2RS2 - chains A and B; structure by solution NMR.

# Chain A
Molecule: RNA-binding protein Musashi homolog 1
From: Mus musculus
Notes: fragment: RRM 1 domain
UniProtKB: Q61474 (MSI1H_MOUSE); numbering as in UniProt (aligned over 20-103)
Amino-acid sequence (109 residues; each row starts with the number of its first residue; numbers below 1 keep their minus sign (Met-5 is residue -5)):
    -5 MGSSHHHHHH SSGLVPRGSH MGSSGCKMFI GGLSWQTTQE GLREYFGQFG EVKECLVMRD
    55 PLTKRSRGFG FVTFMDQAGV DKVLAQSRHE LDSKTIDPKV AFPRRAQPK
Disordered / not traced: -5 to 19
Sequence notes: expression tag (-5 to 19)
Swiss-Prot annotation at these positions:
  - mutagenesis: Phe63 (F63L: Abolishes RNA binding; when associated with L-65 and L-68), Phe65 (F65L: Abolishes RNA binding; when associated with L-63 and L-68), Phe68 (F68L: Abolishes RNA binding; when associated with L-63 and L-65)
Reported in the primary citation:
  - binding site for the 5-nt RNA strand (chain B): Lys21, Phe23, Gly25, Gly26, Trp29, Leu50, Met52, Arg61, Phe63, Phe65, Lys88, Asp91, Lys93, Val94, Phe96

# Chain B
Molecule: 5-nt RNA strand
Sequence (5 nucleotides; numbered 104 to 108; the number before each row is that of its first residue):
   104 GUAGU

# Chain A / chain B interface
Contacting residue pairs (36):
  Lys21(A) - G107(B)  base contact
  Phe23(A) - U105(B)  base contact
  Phe23(A) - A106(B)  base contact
  Gly25(A) - U105(B)  base contact
  Gly26(A) - G104(B)  phosphate contact
  Gly26(A) - U105(B)  base contact
  Leu27(A) - G104(B)  base contact
  Ser28(A) - G104(B)  base contact
  Trp29(A) - G104(B)  base contact
  Leu50(A) - G107(B)  base contact
  Met52(A) - G107(B)  sugar contact
  Arg61(A) - G104(B)  sugar contact
  Arg61(A) - U105(B)  sugar contact
  Arg61(A) - A106(B)  phosphate contact
  Arg61(A) - G107(B)  phosphate contact
  Gly62(A) - G104(B)  sugar contact
  Gly62(A) - U105(B)  sugar contact
  Phe63(A) - U105(B)  phosphate contact
  Phe63(A) - A106(B)  sugar contact
  Phe63(A) - G107(B)  phosphate contact
  Phe65(A) - A106(B)  base contact
  Phe65(A) - G107(B)  base contact
  Lys88(A) - G104(B)  sugar contact
  Asp91(A) - U105(B)  base contact
  Lys93(A) - U105(B)  base contact
  Lys93(A) - A106(B)  base contact
  Val94(A) - A106(B)  base contact
  Ala95(A) - A106(B)  base contact
  Ala95(A) - G107(B)  base contact
  Phe96(A) - A106(B)  base contact
  Phe96(A) - G107(B)  base contact
  Arg98(A) - G107(B)  base contact
  Arg98(A) - U108(B)  phosphate contact
  Arg99(A) - U108(B)  sugar contact
  Ala100(A) - U108(B)  base contact
  Gln101(A) - U108(B)  base contact

# Summary
23 residues of chain A and 5 residues of chain B are in contact. Curated annotation (UniProt) lists 3
mutagenesis sites on chain A. From the paper: a binding site for the 5-nt RNA strand (chain B) at Lys21(A),
Phe23(A) and Gly25(A) among others.
Here chain A is RNA-binding protein Musashi homolog 1 (Mus musculus) and chain B is a 5-nt RNA strand. Entry
2RS2 (1H, 13C, and 15N Chemical Shift Assignments for Musashi1 RBD1:r(GUAGU) complex) was determined by
solution NMR.
